PDB entry 5ZKJ | X-ray diffraction, 2.80 A resolution | chains B and C of the 6 polymer chains in the assembly

== Chain B ==
Molecule: Nuclease EXOG, mitochondrial
Organism: Homo sapiens
Notes: EC 3.1.30.-
UniProtKB: Q9Y2C4 (EXOG_HUMAN); residue numbers follow UniProt; this construct covers 42-368
Chain sequence (348 residues; each row starts with the number of its first residue):
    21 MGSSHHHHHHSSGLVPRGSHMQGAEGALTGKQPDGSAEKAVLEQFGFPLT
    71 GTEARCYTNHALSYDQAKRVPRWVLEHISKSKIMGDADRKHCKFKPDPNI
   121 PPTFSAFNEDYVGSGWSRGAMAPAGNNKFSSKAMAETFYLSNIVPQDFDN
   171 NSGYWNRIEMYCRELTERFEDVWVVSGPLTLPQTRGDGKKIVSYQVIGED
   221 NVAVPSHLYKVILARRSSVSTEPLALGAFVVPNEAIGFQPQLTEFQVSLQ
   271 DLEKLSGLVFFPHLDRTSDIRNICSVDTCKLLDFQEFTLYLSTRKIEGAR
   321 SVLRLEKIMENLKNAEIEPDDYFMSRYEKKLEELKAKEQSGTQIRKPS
Not modelled in the structure: 21-55, 359-368
Disulfides: Cys294-Cys299
Sequence notes: expression tag (21-41); engineered mutation Ala140 (His in Q9Y2C4)
Ion coordination: Mg2+: Asn171 (shared with G2(C), G3(C) of chain C)
Curated features (UniProtKB/Swiss-Prot):
  - binding site (a divalent metal cation): Asn171
  - natural variant: Gly277 (G277V: Abolishes catalytic activity)
  - mutagenesis: Ser137 (S137D: No effect on catalytic activity)
From the paper describing this entry:
  - binding site for the 12-nt RNA strand: Lys148, Phe168, Asn171, Asn176, Arg314
  - specificity-determining residues: Phe168, Asn171, Asn176
  - mutagenesis - H140A: abolished catalytic activity (proposed by the authors, not directly observed)
  - mutagenesis - N176A (20-fold): increased catalytic activity
  - mutagenesis - H140A/F168A (K_d_ = 3.15 uM): decreased binding to R2-DNA/RNA
  - mutagenesis - F168A, C299A: unchanged catalytic activity

== Chain C ==
Molecule: 12-nt RNA strand
Sequence (12 nucleotides; row label = number of the first residue in the row):
     1 CGGGAUGUCACG
Ion coordination: Mg2+: G2, G3 (shared with Asn171(B) of chain B)

== Interface between chain B and chain C ==
Contacting residue pairs - 31 pairs, chain B then chain C:
  Arg109(B) with C1(C), phosphate contact; G2(C), salt bridge to the phosphate; G3(C), salt bridge to the phosphate
  Lys110(B) with G3(C), hydrogen bond to the base; G4(C), hydrogen bond to the base
  Phe114(B) with G4(C), phosphate contact
  Val132(B) with A5(C), phosphate contact
  Ser137(B) with G3(C), phosphate contact; G4(C), phosphate contact
  Arg138(B) with G3(C), phosphate contact; G4(C), salt bridge to the phosphate
  Gly139(B) with G3(C), phosphate contact
  Ala140(B) with G3(C), hydrogen bond to the phosphate
  Pro143(B) with G2(C), phosphate contact
  Ala144(B) with G2(C), hydrogen bond to the phosphate
  Gly145(B) with C1(C), phosphate contact; G2(C), hydrogen bond to the phosphate
  Lys148(B) with C1(C), salt bridge to the phosphate
  Phe168(B) with G3(C), sugar contact
  Asn171(B) with G2(C), hydrogen bond to the sugar; G3(C), hydrogen bond to the phosphate
  Ser172(B) with G2(C), hydrogen bond to the base; G3(C), sugar contact
  Asn176(B) with C1(C), hydrogen bond to the sugar; G2(C), hydrogen bond to the sugar
  Glu179(B) with G2(C), sugar contact
  Met180(B) with C1(C), sugar contact
  Arg183(B) with C1(C), hydrogen bond to the sugar
  Tyr310(B) with C1(C), sugar contact
  Leu311(B) with C1(C), base contact
  Arg314(B) with C1(C), salt bridge to the phosphate
Also at the interface, not in a pair above, chain B (23 interface residues in all): Lys315

== Summary ==
23 residues of chain B face 5 of chain C across their interface, with 11 hydrogen bonds and 5 salt bridges.
Polar contacts include Lys110(B)-G3(C), Lys110(B)-G4(C) and Ser172(B)-G2(C). From the paper: a binding site
for the 12-nt RNA strand at Lys148(B), Phe168(B) and Asn171(B) among others; H140A of chain B abolishes
catalytic activity; 5 substitutions were tested in all.
Here chain B is Nuclease EXOG, mitochondrial (Homo sapiens) and chain C is a 12-nt RNA strand. Entry 5ZKJ
(Human EXOG-H140A in complex with RNA/DNA hybrid duplex) was determined by X-ray diffraction, deposited
together with 5ZKI and 6IID.
